PDB entry 8WI8 | electron microscopy, 2.70 A resolution | chains G and A of the 28 polymer chains in the assembly

# Chain G
Molecule: 50S ribosomal protein L4
Organism: Mycolicibacterium smegmatis MC2 155
Reference sequence: A0QSD2 (RL4_MYCS2); residue numbers follow UniProt; this construct covers 1-215
Sequence (215 residues; row label = number of the first residue in the row):
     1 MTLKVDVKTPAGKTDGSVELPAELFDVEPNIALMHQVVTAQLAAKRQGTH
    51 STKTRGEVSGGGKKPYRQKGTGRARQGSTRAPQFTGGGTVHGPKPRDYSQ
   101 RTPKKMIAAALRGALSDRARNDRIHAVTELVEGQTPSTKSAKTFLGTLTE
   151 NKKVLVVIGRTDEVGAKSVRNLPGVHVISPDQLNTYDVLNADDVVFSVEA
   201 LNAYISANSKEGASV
Unresolved in the structure: 1, 211-215

# Chain A
Molecule: 23S rRNA
Organism: Mycolicibacterium smegmatis MC2 155
Sequence (3119 nucleotides; numbered 2 to 3120; the number before each row is that of its first residue):
     2 AAGUGUUUAAGGGCGCAUGGUGGAUGCCUUGGCACUGGGAGCCGAUGAAG
    52 GACGUAGGAGGCUGCGAUAAGCCUCGGGGAGCUGUCAACCGAGCGUUGAU
   102 CCGAGGAUGUCCGAAUGGGGAAACCCGGCACGAGUGAUGUCGUGUCACCA
   152 GGCGCUGAAUAUAUAGGCGUCUGGGGGGAACGCGGGGAAGUGAAACAUCU
   202 CAGUACCCGUAGGAAGAGAAAACAAAAUGUGAUUCCGUGAGUAGUGGCGA
   252 GCGAAAGCGGAGGAUGGCUAAACCGUAUGCAUGUGAUACCGGGUAGGGGU
   302 UGUGUGUGCGGGGUUGUGGGACCUAUCUUUCCGGCUCUACCUGGCUGGAG
   352 GGCAGUGAGAAAAUGUUGUGGUUAGCGGAAAUGGCUUGGGAUGGCCUGCC
   402 GUAGACGGUGAGAGCCCGGUACGUGAAAACCCGACGUCUGUCUUGAUGGU
   452 GUUCCCGAGUAGCAGCGGGCCCGUGGAAUCUGCUGUGAAUCUGCCGGGAC
   502 CACCCGGUAAGCCUGAAUACUUCCCAGUGACCGAUAGCGGAUUAGUACCG
   552 UGAGGGAAUGGUGAAAAGUACCCCGGGAGGGGAGUGAAAGAGUACCUGAA
   602 ACCGUGCGCUUACAAUCCGUCAGAGCCCUCGACGUGUCGUGGGGUGAUGG
   652 CGUGCCUUUUGAAGAAUGAGCCUGCGAGUCAGGGACAUGUCGCGAGGUUA
   702 ACCCGGGUGGGGUAGCCGCAGCGAAAGCGAGUCUGAAUAGGGCGUAUCCA
   752 CACAAGAGUGUGUGGUGUAGUGGUGUGUUCUGGACCCGAAGCGGAGUGAU
   802 CUACCCAUGGCCAGGGUGAAGCGCGGGUAAGACCGCGUGGAGGCCCGAAC
   852 CCACUUAGGUUGAAGACUGAGGGGAUGAGCUGUGGGUAGGGGUGAAAGGC
   902 CAAUCAAACUCCGUGAUAGCUGGUUCUCCCCGAAAUGCAUUUAGGUGCAG
   952 CGUCGCAUGUUUCUUGCCGGAGGUAGAGCUACUGGAUGGCCGAUGGGCCC
  1002 CACAGGGUUACUGACGUCAGCCAAACUCCGAAUGCCGGUAAGUCCAAGAG
  1052 UGCGGCAGUGAGACGGCGGGGGAUAAGCUCCGUGCGUCGAGAGGGAAACA
  1102 GCCCAGAUCGCCGGCUAAGGCCCCUAAGCGUGUGCUAAGUGGAAAAGGAU
  1152 GUGCAGUCGCGAAGACAACCAGGAGGUUGGCUUAGAAGCAGCCACCCUUG
  1202 AAAGAGUGCGUAAUAGCUCACUGGUCAAGUGAUUGUGCGCCGAUAAUGUA
  1252 GCGGGGCUCAAGCACACCGCCGAAGCCGCGGCAGCCAACGUGUUGGCUGG
  1302 GUAGGGGAGCGUCCUGCAUCCGGUGAAGCCGCCGAGUGAUCGAGUGGUGG
  1352 AGGGUGUGGGAGUGAGAAUGCAGGCAUGAGUAGCGAUUAGGCAAGUGAGA
  1402 ACCUUGCCCGCCGAAAGACCAAGGGUUCCUGGGCCAGGCCAGUCCGCCCA
  1452 GGGUGAGUCGGGACCUAAGGCGAGGCCGACAGGCGUAGUCGAUGGACAAC
  1502 GGGUUGAUAUUCCCGUACCCGUGUAUGUGCGUCCAUGAUGAAUCAGCGGU
  1552 ACUAACCAUCCAAAACCACCGUGACCGCACCUUUCGGGGUGUGGCGUUGG
  1602 UGGGGCUGCAUGGGACCUUCGUUGGUAGUAGUCAAGCGAUGGGGUGACGC
  1652 AGGAAGGUAGCCGUACCGGUCAGUGGUAAUACCGGGGUAAGCCUGUAGGG
  1702 AGUCAGAUAGGUAAAUCCGUCUGGCAUAUAUCCUGAGAGGUGAUGCAUAG
  1752 CCGAGUGAGGCGAAUUCGGUGAUCCUAUGCUGCCGAGAAAAGCCUCUAGC
  1802 GAGGACAUACACGGCCCGUACCCCAAACCAACACAGGUGGUCAGGUAGAG
  1852 AAUACUAAGGCGUACGAGUGAACUAUGGUUAAGGAACUCGGCAAAAUGCC
  1902 CCCGUAACUUCGGGAGAAGGGGGACCCACAUGGCGUGUAAGCCUUUACGG
  1952 CCCAAGCGUGAGUGGGUGGCACAAACCAGUGAGAAGCGACUGUUUACUAA
  2002 AAACACAGGUCCGUGCGAAGUCGCAAGACGAUGUAUACGGACUGACGCCU
  2052 GCCCGGUGCUGGAAGGUUAAGAGGACCCGUUAACUCCCUUUGGGGGUGAA
  2102 GCGGAGAAUUUAAGCCCCAGUAAACGGCGGUGGUAACUAUAACCAUCCUA
  2152 AGGUAGCGAAAUUCCUUGUCGGGUAAGUUCCGACCUGCACGAAUGGCGUA
  2202 ACGACUUCUCAACUGUCUCAACCAUAGACUCGGCGAAAUUGCACUACGAG
  2252 UAAAGAUGCUCGUUACGCGCGGCAGGACGAAAAGACCCCGGGACCUUCAC
  2302 UACAACUUGGUAUUGGUGCUCGAUACGGUUUGUGUAGGAUAGGUGGGAGA
  2352 CUGUGAAGCUCACACGCCAGUGUGGGUGGAGUCGUUGUUGAAAUACCACU
  2402 CUGAUCGUAUUGGGCCUCUAACCUCGGACCGUAUAUCCGGUUCAGGGACA
  2452 GUGCCUGGUGGGUAGUUUAACUGGGGCGGUUGCCUCCUAAAAUGUAACGG
  2502 AGGCGCCCAAAGGUUCCCUCAACCUGGACGGCAAUCAGGUGUUGAGUGUA
  2552 AGUGCACAAGGGAGCUUGACUGCGAGACGGACAUGUCGAGCAGGGACGAA
  2602 AGUCGGGACUAGUGAUCCGGCACCUCUGAGUGGAAGGGGUGUCGCUCAAC
  2652 GGAUAAAAGGUACCCCGGGGAUAACAGGCUGAUCUUCCCCAAGAGUCCAU
  2702 AUCGACGGGAUGGUUUGGCACCUCGAUGUCGGCUCGUCGCAUCCUGGGGC
  2752 UGGAGCAGGUCCCAAGGGUUGGGCUGUUCGCCCAUUAAAGCGGCACGCGA
  2802 GCUGGGUUUAGAACGUCGUGAGACAGUUCGGUCUCUAUCCGCCGCGCGCG
  2852 UCAGAAGCUUGAGGAAACCUGUCCCUAGUACGAGAGGACCGGGACGGACG
  2902 AACCUCUGGUAUACCAGUUGUCCCACCAGGGGCACGGCUGGAUAGCCACG
  2952 UUCGGACAGGAUAACCGCUGAAAGCAUCUAAGCGGGAAACCUCUUCCAAG
  3002 ACCAGGCUUCUCACCCUCUAGGAGGGAUAAGGCCCCCCGCAGACCACGGG
  3052 AUUGAUAGACCAGACCUGGAAGCCUAGUAAUAGGUGCAGGGAACUGGCAC
  3102 UAACCGGCCGAAAACUUAC
Unresolved in the structure: 1171-1220, 1564-1607

# Chain G / chain A interface
Pairs across the interface - 143 pairs, chain G then chain A:
  Asn30(G) with C692(A), hydrogen bond to the phosphate; G693(A), hydrogen bond to the phosphate
  Leu33(G) with C692(A), sugar contact
  His35(G) with G1359(A), hydrogen bond to the sugar
  Gln36(G) with G774(A), hydrogen bond to the base
  Gln41(G) with G708(A), base contact; U709(A), hydrogen bond to the sugar; G710(A), phosphate contact
  Leu42(G) with A531(A), hydrogen bond to the base
  Ala43(G) with A531(A), base contact
  Ala44(G) with U709(A), sugar contact
  Lys45(G) with U709(A), base contact
  Arg46(G) with A531(A), base contact; C532(A), salt bridge to the phosphate; G1361(A), sugar contact
  Gln47(G) with U529(A), hydrogen bond to the sugar; G530(A), hydrogen bond to the sugar; A531(A), hydrogen bond to the phosphate
  Thr49(G) with A35(A), base contact; G530(A), hydrogen bond to the base; C532(A), sugar contact
  His50(G) with C532(A), salt bridge to the phosphate
  Ser51(G) with C34(A), sugar contact; A35(A), sugar contact
  Thr52(G) with G1363(A), base contact
  Lys53(G) with C539(A), salt bridge to the phosphate; G540(A), phosphate contact
  Thr54(G) with G916(A), base contact
  Arg55(G) with C788(A), salt bridge to the phosphate; G789(A), salt bridge to the phosphate; G916(A), sugar contact
  Gly56(G) with G916(A), hydrogen bond to the base
  Val58(G) with G540(A), phosphate contact
  Ser59(G) with G540(A), hydrogen bond to the phosphate; G546(A), hydrogen bond to the base
  Gly60(G) with G557(A), phosphate contact
  Gly61(G) with G557(A), hydrogen bond to the phosphate
  Gly62(G) with C913(A), phosphate contact
  Lys63(G) with G556(A), sugar contact; C912(A), phosphate contact
  Lys64(G) with A790(A), salt bridge to the phosphate; A791(A), phosphate contact
  Gln68(G) with G789(A), hydrogen bond to the sugar; A790(A), sugar contact; G2668(A), phosphate contact
  Lys69(G) with A2284(A), hydrogen bond to the phosphate; G2285(A), salt bridge to the phosphate; C2667(A), phosphate contact; G2668(A), salt bridge to the phosphate
  Gly70(G) with A2283(A), phosphate contact; A2284(A), hydrogen bond to the phosphate
  Thr71(G) with A2284(A), phosphate contact
  Gly72(G) with U1370(A), base contact; A2284(A), phosphate contact
  Arg73(G) with U1370(A), hydrogen bond to the base; C1372(A), salt bridge to the phosphate
  Ala74(G) with U1370(A), base contact; G1371(A), phosphate contact
  Arg75(G) with G789(A), hydrogen bond to the sugar; U1370(A), base contact; A2284(A), hydrogen bond to the base; G2668(A), hydrogen bond to the phosphate; G2669(A), salt bridge to the phosphate
  Gln76(G) with A790(A), phosphate contact; G1371(A), sugar contact
  Gly77(G) with G789(A), hydrogen bond to the phosphate; A790(A), phosphate contact
  Ser78(G) with G789(A), phosphate contact
  Arg80(G) with A558(A), salt bridge to the phosphate
  Pro82(G) with C787(A), phosphate contact; C788(A), phosphate contact
  Gln83(G) with C788(A), sugar contact; A1369(A), base contact; G1371(A), hydrogen bond to the base; C1372(A), sugar contact
  Phe84(G) with C1372(A), sugar contact
  Thr85(G) with U536(A), hydrogen bond to the base; G675(A), base contact; C1372(A), hydrogen bond to the sugar; A1373(A), hydrogen bond to the sugar
  Gly86(G) with A537(A), hydrogen bond to the phosphate
  Thr89(G) with G538(A), hydrogen bond to the phosphate; G1363(A), base contact
  Val90(G) with A678(A), sugar contact; C787(A), sugar contact
  His91(G) with A678(A), phosphate contact; U680(A), stacking on the base; C786(A), hydrogen bond to the sugar; G1363(A), sugar contact
  Pro93(G) with G1363(A), base contact
  Arg96(G) with C681(A), phosphate contact; A682(A), salt bridge to the phosphate; A1362(A), salt bridge to the phosphate
  Gln100(G) with U775(A), sugar contact
  Arg101(G) with G684(A), hydrogen bond to the sugar; U700(A), sugar contact; A701(A), sugar contact; G774(A), salt bridge to the phosphate; U775(A), phosphate contact
  Thr102(G) with G774(A), sugar contact
  Pro103(G) with U700(A), phosphate contact; G773(A), sugar contact
  Lys104(G) with U700(A), phosphate contact; G713(A), hydrogen bond to the base
  Lys105(G) with C694(A), hydrogen bond to the sugar; G698(A), salt bridge to the phosphate; U699(A), salt bridge to the phosphate
  Met106(G) with C692(A), base contact; G693(A), sugar contact; G773(A), base contact; G774(A), base contact
  Ile107(G) with G710(A), phosphate contact
  Pro136(G) with U403(A), phosphate contact
  Ser137(G) with U403(A), phosphate contact
  Thr138(G) with G402(A), hydrogen bond to the phosphate; U403(A), hydrogen bond to the phosphate
  Lys139(G) with C401(A), salt bridge to the phosphate; G402(A), phosphate contact
  Lys142(G) with G402(A), base contact
  Lys152(G) with U1320(A), salt bridge to the phosphate
  Lys153(G) with A1319(A), salt bridge to the phosphate
  Arg160(G) with G706(A), hydrogen bond to the sugar
  Lys167(G) with U403(A), hydrogen bond to the base; A404(A), phosphate contact
  Arg170(G) with U403(A), hydrogen bond to the phosphate; A404(A), salt bridge to the phosphate; A422(A), hydrogen bond to the sugar
  Asn171(G) with G402(A), hydrogen bond to the base; A404(A), phosphate contact; G405(A), hydrogen bond to the sugar
  Leu172(G) with G402(A), base contact
  Pro173(G) with G405(A), base contact
  His176(G) with G708(A), hydrogen bond to the base
  Ile178(G) with G708(A), base contact
  Asp181(G) with G710(A), hydrogen bond to the sugar
  Gln182(G) with G706(A), base contact; G710(A), hydrogen bond to the base
  Leu183(G) with G710(A), sugar contact
  Asn184(G) with G708(A), hydrogen bond to the base; U709(A), sugar contact
  Tyr186(G) with G1317(A), hydrogen bond to the sugar
  Asp187(G) with G708(A), hydrogen bond to the base
  Asn190(G) with C1318(A), sugar contact
Also at the interface, not in a pair above, chain G (85 interface residues in all): Ala32, Thr39, Ala81, Gly92, Pro95, Ala108, Ser168
Also at the interface, not in a pair above, chain A (81 interface residues in all): C36, A406, C423, C676, G677, G679, G707, G711, G712, G784, G1360

# In short
The interface between chain G and chain A involves 85 residues on one side and 81 on the other, with 46
hydrogen bonds, 20 salt bridges and 1 aromatic stacking contact. Among the polar pairs are Gln36(G)-G774(A),
Leu42(G)-A531(A) and Thr49(G)-G530(A).
Chain G is 50S ribosomal protein L4 and chain A is 23S rRNA, both from Mycolicibacterium smegmatis MC2 155;
the structure, Cryo- EM structure of Mycobacterium smegmatis 50S ribosomal subunit (body 1) of 70S ribosome,
bS1 and ..., was determined by electron microscopy, deposited together with 8WHX, 8WHY, 8WI7, 8WI9, 8WIB,
8WIC, 8WID and 8WIF.
